Entry 5N6S (X-ray diffraction, 2.10 A resolution); this record covers chain A.

== Chain A ==
Molecule: Beta-glucosidase A
Source organism: Thermotoga maritima
Notes: EC 3.2.1.21
Reference sequence: Q08638 (BGLA_THEMA); residue numbers follow UniProt; this construct covers 2-446
Chain sequence (468 residues; numbered -21 to 446; the number before each row is that of its first residue; numbers below 1 keep their minus sign (Met-21 is residue -21)):
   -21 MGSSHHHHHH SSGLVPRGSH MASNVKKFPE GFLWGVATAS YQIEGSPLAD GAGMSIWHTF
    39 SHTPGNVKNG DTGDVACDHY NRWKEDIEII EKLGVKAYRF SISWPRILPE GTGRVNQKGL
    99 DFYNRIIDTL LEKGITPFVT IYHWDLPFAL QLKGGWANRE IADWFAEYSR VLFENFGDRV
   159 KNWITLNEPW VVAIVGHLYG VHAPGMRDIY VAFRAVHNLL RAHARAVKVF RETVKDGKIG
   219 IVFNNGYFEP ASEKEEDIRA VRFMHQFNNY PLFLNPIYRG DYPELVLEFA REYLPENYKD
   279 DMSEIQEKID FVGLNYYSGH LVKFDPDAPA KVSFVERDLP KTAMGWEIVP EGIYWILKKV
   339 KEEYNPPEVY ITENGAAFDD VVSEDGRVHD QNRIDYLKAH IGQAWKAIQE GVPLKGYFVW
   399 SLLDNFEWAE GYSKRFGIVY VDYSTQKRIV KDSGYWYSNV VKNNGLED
Unresolved in the structure: -21 to 2, 446
Construct notes: initiating methionine (-21); expression tag (-20 to 1)
Ligand contacts: 8P5 (azanylidene-[4-[[(1S,2R,3R,4R,5S,6S,7S)-2-(hydroxymethyl)-3,4,5-tris(oxidanyl)-7-bicyclo[4.1.0]heptanyl]carbonylamino]butylimino]azanium): Gln20, His121, Trp122, Asn165, Glu166, Trp168, Val169, Val173, Tyr177, His180, Asn222, Asn246, Asn293, Tyr295, Trp324, Glu351, Trp398, Glu405, Trp406, Phe414
Swiss-Prot annotation at these positions:
  - active site: Glu166 (Proton donor), Glu351 (Nucleophile)
Reported in the primary citation:
  - binding site for 8P5: Glu166, Trp168, Val169, Trp324
  - catalytic residues: Glu166 (proposed by the authors, not directly observed)

== In short ==
Ligands of chain A: compound 8P5. UniProt lists active-site residues Glu166 and Glu351. The paper reports the
catalytic residue Glu166; a binding site for 8P5 at Glu166, Trp168 and Val169 among others.
Chain A is Beta-glucosidase A (Thermotoga maritima); the structure, Thermotoga maritima family 1 Glycoside
hydrolase complexed with Carba-Cyclophellitol transition state mimic, was determined by X-ray diffraction
together with 5N6T from the same study.
